PDB entry 9I6A | X-ray diffraction, 1.92 A resolution | chains A and B

[Chain A]
Molecule: Cell division cycle protein 20 homolog
Organism: Homo sapiens
Reference sequence: Q12834 (CDC20_HUMAN); numbering as in UniProt (aligned over 1-499)
Sequence (499 residues; row label = number of the first residue in the row):
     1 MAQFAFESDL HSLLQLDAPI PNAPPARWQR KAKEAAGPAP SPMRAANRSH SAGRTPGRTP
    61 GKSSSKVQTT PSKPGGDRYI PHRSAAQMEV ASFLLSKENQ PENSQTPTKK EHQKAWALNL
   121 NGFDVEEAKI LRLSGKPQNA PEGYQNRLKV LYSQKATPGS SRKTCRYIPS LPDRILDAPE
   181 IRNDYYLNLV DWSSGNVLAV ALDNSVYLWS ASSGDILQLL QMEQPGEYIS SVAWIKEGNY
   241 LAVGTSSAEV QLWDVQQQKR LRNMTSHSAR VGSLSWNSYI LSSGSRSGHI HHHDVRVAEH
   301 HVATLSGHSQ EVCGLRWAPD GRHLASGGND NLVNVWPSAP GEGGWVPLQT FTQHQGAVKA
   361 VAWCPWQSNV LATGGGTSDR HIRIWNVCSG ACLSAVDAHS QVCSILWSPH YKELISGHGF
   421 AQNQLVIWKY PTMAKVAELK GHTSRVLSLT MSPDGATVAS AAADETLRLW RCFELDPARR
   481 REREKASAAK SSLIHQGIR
Disordered / not traced: 1-167, 341-343, 475-499
Curated features (UniProtKB/Swiss-Prot):
  - modified residue: S41 (Phosphoserine), K66 (N6-acetyllysine), T70 (Phosphothreonine), S72 (Phosphoserine), S92 (Phosphoserine), T106 (Phosphothreonine), S153 (Phosphoserine), T157 (Phosphothreonine), S161 (Phosphoserine)
  - cross-link (Glycyl lysine isopeptide (Lys-Gly)): K485 (interchain with G-Cter in ubiquitin), K490 (interchain with G-Cter in ubiquitin)

[Chain B]
Molecule: Ala-pro-0JY-gly
Sequence (9 residues; each row starts with the number of its first residue):
     1 RAPXGDISN
Disordered / not traced: 1, 6-9
Modified residues: 0JY (4-methyl-L-leucine) at position 4
From the paper describing this entry:
  - contacts within the chain: A2-G5 (backbone contact)

[How chain A and chain B interact]
Pairs across the interface - 17 pairs, chain A then chain B:
  I175(A) - G5(B)
  L176(A) - 0JY_4(B)
  L176(A) - G5(B)
  D177(A) - A2(B)
  D177(A) - P3(B)
  D177(A) - 0JY_4(B)  hydrogen bond (backbone-backbone)
  D177(A) - G5(B)  hydrogen bond (backbone-backbone)
  P179(A) - P3(B)
  V200(A) - 0JY_4(B)
  L202(A) - P3(B)  hydrophobic
  L202(A) - 0JY_4(B)
  Y207(A) - P3(B)
  Y207(A) - 0JY_4(B)
  W209(A) - 0JY_4(B)
  I216(A) - P3(B)
  I216(A) - 0JY_4(B)
  I216(A) - G5(B)
Also at the interface, not in a pair above, chain A (10 interface residues in all): L208
From the paper, about this interface:
  - interface residues, chain A: D177(A)

[In short]
The interface between chain A and chain B involves 10 residues on one side and 4 on the other; the contacts
include 2 hydrogen bonds. The backbones hydrogen-bond at D177(A)-0JY_4(B) and D177(A)-G5(B). From the paper:
the interface residue D177(A); contacts within the chain involving A2(B) and G5(B).
Here chain A is Cell division cycle protein 20 homolog (Homo sapiens) and chain B is Ala-pro-0JY-gly. Entry
9I6A (Crystal structure of human Cdc20 bound to synthetic D-box peptide D7) was determined by X-ray
diffraction (same publication as 9I68 and 9I69).
